PDB entry 7V21 | electron microscopy, 3.08 A resolution | chains B and D of the 4 polymer chains in the assembly

# Chain B (and D)
Protein: Serine beta-lactamase-like protein LACTB, mitochondrial
Source organism: Homo sapiens
Notes: EC 3.4.-.-; engineered mutation(s): deletions 224-289; chain D of this document is another copy of the same molecule, construct and numbering; everything in this record applies to it too
UniProt: P83111 (LACTB_HUMAN); the construct lacks a stretch of the UniProt sequence, so the offset changes along the chain: 63-223 = UniProt 63-223; 224-481 = UniProt 290-547
Amino-acid sequence (421 residues; numbered 61 to 481; the number before each row is that of its first residue):
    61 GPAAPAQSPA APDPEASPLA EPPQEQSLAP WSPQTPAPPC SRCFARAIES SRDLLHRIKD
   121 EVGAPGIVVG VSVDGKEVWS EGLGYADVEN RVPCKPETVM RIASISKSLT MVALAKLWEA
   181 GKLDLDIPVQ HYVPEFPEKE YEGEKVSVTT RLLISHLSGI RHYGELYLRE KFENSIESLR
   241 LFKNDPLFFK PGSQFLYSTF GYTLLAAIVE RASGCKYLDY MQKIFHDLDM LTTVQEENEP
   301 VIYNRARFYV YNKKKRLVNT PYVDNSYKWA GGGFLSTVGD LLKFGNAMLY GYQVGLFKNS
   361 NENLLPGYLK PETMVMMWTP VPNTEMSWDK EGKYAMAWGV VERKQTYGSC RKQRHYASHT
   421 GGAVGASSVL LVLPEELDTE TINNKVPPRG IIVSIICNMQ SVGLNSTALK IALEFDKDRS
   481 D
Disordered / not traced: 61-102, 481 (chain D: 61-102, 359-361, 481)
Sequence notes: expression tag (61-62)
UniProt features mapped onto this chain:
  - active site: S164 (Acyl-ester intermediate)
  - modified residue (N6-acetyllysine): K231, K276

# How chain B and chain D interact
Pairs across the interface (25):
  D113(B) - R151(D)  salt bridge
  H116(B) - Y145(D)
  H116(B) - R151(D)
  R117(B) - R151(D)
  D120(B) - Y145(D)
  D120(B) - L317(D)
  E121(B) - R316(D)
  E121(B) - L317(D)  hydrogen bond (backbone-backbone)
  V122(B) - R316(D)
  G123(B) - Y311(D)
  Y145(B) - H116(D)
  Y145(B) - D120(D)
  R151(B) - D113(D)  salt bridge
  R151(B) - H116(D)
  R151(B) - R117(D)
  Y311(B) - G123(D)
  Y311(B) - K315(D)
  K315(B) - Y311(D)
  R316(B) - E121(D)
  R316(B) - V122(D)
  R316(B) - S461(D)  hydrogen bond (side chain-backbone)
  L317(B) - D120(D)
  L317(B) - E121(D)  hydrogen bond (backbone-backbone)
  S461(B) - R316(D)  hydrogen bond (backbone-side chain)
  V462(B) - R316(D)
Also at the interface, not in a pair above, chain B (18 interface residues in all): P125, N312, G463
Also at the interface, not in a pair above, chain D (18 interface residues in all): P125, V148, N312, V462

# Summary
Chain B and chain D each contribute 18 residues to their interface, with 4 hydrogen bonds and 2 salt bridges.
Among the polar pairs are D113(B)-R151(D), R316(B)-S461(D) and E121(B)-L317(D). Curated annotation (UniProt)
lists active-site residue S164(B) on chain B.
Chain B and chain D are both Serine beta-lactamase-like protein LACTB, mitochondrial (Homo sapiens); the
structure, human Serine beta-lactamase-like protein LACTB truncation variant, was determined by electron
microscopy together with 7V1Y and 7V1Z from the same study.
